Entry 5V1P (X-ray diffraction, 1.99 A resolution); this record covers chains T and A of the 4 polymer chains in the assembly.

[Chain T]
Molecule: 16-nt DNA strand
Sequence (16 nucleotides; each row starts with the number of its first residue):
     1 CCGACGCCGC ATCAGC

[Chain A]
Name: DNA polymerase beta
Organism: Homo sapiens
Notes: EC 2.7.7.7, 4.2.99.-
Reference sequence: P06746 (DPOLB_HUMAN); residues 1-335 here = UniProt positions 1-335
Amino-acid sequence (335 residues; row label = number of the first residue in the row):
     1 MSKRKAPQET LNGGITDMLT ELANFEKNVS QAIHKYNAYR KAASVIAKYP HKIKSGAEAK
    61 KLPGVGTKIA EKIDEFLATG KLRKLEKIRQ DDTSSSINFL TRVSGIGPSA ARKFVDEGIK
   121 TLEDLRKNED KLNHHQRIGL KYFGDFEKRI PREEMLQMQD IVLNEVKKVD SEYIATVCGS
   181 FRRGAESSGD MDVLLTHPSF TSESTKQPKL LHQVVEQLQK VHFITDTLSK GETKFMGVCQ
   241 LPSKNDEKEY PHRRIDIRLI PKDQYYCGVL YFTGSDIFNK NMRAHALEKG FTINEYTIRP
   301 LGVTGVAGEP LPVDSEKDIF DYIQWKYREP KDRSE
Disordered / not traced: 1-9
Curated features (UniProtKB/Swiss-Prot):
  - region: Arg183 to Asp192 (DNA-binding)
  - active site: Lys72 (Nucleophile)
  - binding site (K(+)): Lys60, Leu62, Val65, Thr101, Val103, Ile106
  - binding site (Na(+)): Lys60, Leu62, Val65, Thr101, Val103, Ile106
  - binding site (dATP): Arg149, Ser180, Arg183, Gly189, Asp190
  - binding site (dCTP): Arg149, Ser180, Arg183, Gly189, Asp190
  - binding site (dGTP): Arg149, Ser180, Arg183, Gly189, Asp190, Asp192
  - binding site (dTTP): Arg149, Ser180, Arg183, Gly189, Asp190
  - binding site (Mg(2+)): Asp190, Asp192, Asp256
  - modified residue: Lys72 (N6-acetyllysine), Arg83 (Omega-N-methylarginine), Arg152 (Omega-N-methylarginine)
  - cross-link (Glycyl lysine isopeptide (Lys-Gly)): Lys41 (interchain with G-Cter in ubiquitin), Lys61 (interchain with G-Cter in ubiquitin), Lys81 (interchain with G-Cter in ubiquitin)
  - natural variant: Leu22 (L22P: Found in a gastric cancer sample; uncertain significance), Tyr39 (Y39C: Found in a gastric cancer sample; uncertain significance), Gly118 (G118V: Decreased DNA-directed DNA polymerase activity), Arg137 (R137Q: Decreased function in base-excision repair), Arg149 (R149I: Decreased DNA-directed DNA polymerase activity), Asp160 (D160N: Found in a gastric cancer sample; uncertain significance), Cys239 (C239R: Found in a gastric cancer sample; uncertain significance), Lys289 (K289M: Found in a colon cancer sample; uncertain significance), Asn294 (N294D: Found in a gastric cancer sample; uncertain significance), Glu295 (E295K: Found in a gastric cancer sample; uncertain significance)
  - mutagenesis: Phe25 (F25W: No effect on 5'-dRP lyase activity. Decreased ssDNA binding), His34 (H34G: Decreased 5'-dRP lyase activity. Decreased ssDNA binding), Lys35 (K35A: Decreased 5'-dRP lyase activity. Decreased ssDNA binding. Loss of 5'-dRP lyase activity; when associated with A-68 and A-72. Decreased ssDNA binding; when associated with A-68 and A-72 ...), Tyr39 (Y39F: No effect on 5'-dRP lyase activity; Y39Q: Abolishes DNA polymerase and 5'-dRP lyase activity), Lys41 (K41R: Abolishes ubiquitination; when associated with R-61 and R-81), Lys60 (K60A: Decreased 5'-dRP lyase activity. Decreased ssDNA binding), Lys61 (K61R: Abolishes ubiquitination; when associated with R-41 and R-81), Lys68 (K68A: No effect on 5'-dRP lyase activity. Decreased ssDNA binding. Loss of 5'-dRP lyase activity; when associated with A-35 and A-72. Decreased ssDNA binding; when associated with A-35 and A-72 ...), Glu71 (E71Q: No effect on 5'-dRP lyase activity. No effect on structure shown by circular dichroism. No effect on ssDNA binding), Lys72 (K72A: Severely reduced 5'-dRP lyase activity. Does not affect ssDNA binding. Loss of 5'-dRP lyase activity; when associated with A-35 and A-68. Decreased ssDNA binding ...), Glu75 (E75A: Slightly decreased 5'-dRP lyase activity. Decreased ssDNA binding. No effect on structure shown by circular dichroism), Lys81 (K81R: Abolishes ubiquitination; when associated with R-41 and R-61), 5 further mutagenesis entries in UniProt
Ion coordination: Na+ site 1: Lys60, Leu62, Val65 (shared with 1 residue of chain D); Na+ site 2: Thr101, Val103, Ile106 (shared with 1 residue of chain P); Mg2+ site 1: Asp190, Asp192, Asp256 (together with XC5) (shared with 1 residue of chain P); Mg2+ site 2: Asp190, Asp192 (together with XC5)
Residues lining bound ligands: XC5 (2'-deoxy-5'-O-[(S)-hydroxy{[(S)-hydroxy(phosphonooxy)phosphoryl]methyl}phosphoryl]cytidine): Arg149, Gly179, Ser180, Arg183, Ser188, Gly189, Asp190, Asp192, Tyr271, Phe272, Thr273, Gly274, Ser275, Asp276, Asn279
What the authors report for this chain:
  - conformationally variable residues (side-chain flip): Arg254
  - catalytic residues: Asp256 (proposed by the authors, not directly observed)

[How chain T and chain A interact]
Residue-residue contacts - 26 pairs, chain T then chain A:
  DC5(T) with His34(A), stacking on the base
  DG6(T) with Asn279(A), base contact; Lys280(A), base contact; Arg283(A), hydrogen bond to the base; Ala284(A), sugar contact; Leu287(A), phosphate contact
  DC7(T) with Arg283(A), hydrogen bond to the sugar; Leu287(A), phosphate contact; Thr292(A), hydrogen bond to the phosphate; Ile293(A), sugar contact; Asn294(A), phosphate contact
  DC8(T) with Asn294(A), hydrogen bond to the phosphate; Glu295(A), sugar contact
  DG9(T) with Thr233(A), phosphate contact; Lys234(A), hydrogen bond to the base; Arg258(A), sugar contact; Tyr296(A), hydrogen bond to the phosphate
  DC10(T) with Ser229(A), phosphate contact; Lys230(A), hydrogen bond to the phosphate; Gly231(A), phosphate contact; Glu232(A), hydrogen bond to the phosphate; Thr233(A), hydrogen bond to the phosphate; Lys234(A), hydrogen bond to the phosphate
  DA11(T) with Ser229(A), phosphate contact; Lys230(A), hydrogen bond to the phosphate
  DT12(T) with Asn133(A), phosphate contact
Other interface residues (no listed pair), chain A (23 interface residues in all): His134, Leu228, Tyr271, Arg299

[Overview]
8 residues of chain T face 23 of chain A across their interface; the contacts include 11 hydrogen bonds and 1
aromatic stacking contact. Polar contacts include DG6(T)-Arg283(A), DG9(T)-Lys234(A) and DC7(T)-Arg283(A).
Bound to chain A: compound XC5. The paper reports the catalytic residue Asp256(A); conformational variability
at Arg254(A).
Here chain T is a 16-nt DNA strand and chain A is DNA polymerase beta (Homo sapiens). Entry 5V1P (DNA
polymerase beta substrate complex with 8-oxoG:C at the primer terminus and incoming dCTP analog) was
determined by X-ray diffraction together with 5V1F, 5V1G, 5V1H, 5V1I, 5V1J, 5V1N and 3 further entries from
the same study.
